Entry 6RDC (electron microscopy, 3.20 A resolution); this record covers chains 4 and 7 of the 31 polymer chains in the assembly.

# Chain 4
Molecule: Mitochondrial ATP synthase associated protein ASA4
Source organism: Polytomella sp. Pringsheim 198.80
UniProt: D7NIZ2 (D7NIZ2_9CHLO); residues 1-294 here = UniProt positions 1-294
Amino-acid sequence (294 residues; numbered 1 to 294; the number before each row is that of its first residue):
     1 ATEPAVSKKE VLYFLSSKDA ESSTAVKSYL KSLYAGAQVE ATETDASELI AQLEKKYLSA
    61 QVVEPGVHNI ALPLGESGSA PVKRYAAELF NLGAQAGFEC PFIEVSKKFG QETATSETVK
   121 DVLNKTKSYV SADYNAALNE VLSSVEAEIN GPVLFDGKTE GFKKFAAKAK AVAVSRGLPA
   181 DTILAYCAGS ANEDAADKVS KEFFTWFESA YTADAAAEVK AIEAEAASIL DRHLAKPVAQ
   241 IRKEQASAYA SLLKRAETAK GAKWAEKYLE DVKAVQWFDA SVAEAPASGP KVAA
Unresolved in the structure: 1-4

# Chain 7
Molecule: Mitochondrial ATP synthase associated protein ASA7
Source organism: Polytomella sp. Pringsheim 198.80
UniProt: D8V7I2 (D8V7I2_9CHLO); residue numbers follow UniProt; this construct covers 1-190
Amino-acid sequence (190 residues; each row starts with the number of its first residue):
     1 MSSVRAGVEA GRRDLTTFTF SGLQDAPVAA LSGSIKLNVA AKAGKAEVTV AAGAAKAATQ
    61 VSAAALRKLS GSKISLAEVA RISVLHSSIQ NYLLSLSNER YQLLSQWPDF TTMYGKDFYY
   121 RAHPEDLKKF YDAADEYYKL YETVTEFDSL SALASQVVPN YAARRRSTVH PAIGSTVADG
   181 AFTNFLLSKQ
Unresolved in the structure: 1-14

# How chain 4 and chain 7 interact
Residue-residue contacts (126):
  V63(4) with R165(7); P171(7), hydrophobic
  E64(4) with A162(7); R166(7), salt bridge
  V67(4) with L85(7); Y161(7), hydrophobic; R165(7)
  H68(4) with S83(7); V84(7), hydrogen bond (backbone-backbone); L85(7), hydrogen bond (backbone-backbone); V158(7); A162(7)
  N69(4) with V84(7)
  I70(4) with L85(7)
  A71(4) with V84(7), hydrophobic; S88(7)
  L72(4) with L85(7), hydrophobic; S88(7), hydrogen bond (backbone-side chain)
  L74(4) with S88(7); I89(7), hydrophobic; Y92(7), hydrophobic
  G75(4) with Y92(7)
  Y85(4) with Y161(7), hydrogen bond; R165(7)
  L89(4) with R165(7); H170(7); A172(7), hydrophobic
  F90(4) with A172(7), hydrophobic
  F98(4) with V169(7); H170(7)
  E99(4) with H170(7), hydrogen bond (backbone-side chain)
  P101(4) with H170(7); I173(7)
  F102(4) with G180(7); A181(7), hydrophobic
  E104(4) with V169(7)
  V105(4) with V169(7), hydrophobic; A181(7), hydrophobic
  S106(4) with A181(7), hydrogen bond (side chain-backbone)
  F109(4) with A178(7); A181(7); F182(7), hydrophobic; F185(7), hydrophobic
  T113(4) with F185(7)
  S116(4) with Q190(7)
  V122(4) with F185(7), hydrophobic; L186(7), hydrophobic
  L123(4) with F182(7), hydrophobic
  T126(4) with F182(7)
  Y129(4) with V169(7), hydrophobic; A178(7)
  V130(4) with D179(7); F182(7), hydrophobic
  S131(4) with S175(7); D179(7), hydrogen bond
  Y134(4) with D179(7); F182(7), hydrophobic; T183(7)
  L138(4) with F182(7), hydrophobic; L186(7), hydrophobic
  F155(4) with F185(7), hydrophobic; L186(7), hydrophobic; Q190(7)
  F162(4) with L186(7)
  F165(4) with L186(7), hydrophobic
  A166(4) with L187(7), hydrophobic
  A169(4) with L187(7), hydrophobic
  K170(4) with L187(7)
  A173(4) with T183(7)
  R176(4) with D179(7), salt bridge
  L178(4) with D179(7); T183(7)
  I183(4) with G180(7); T183(7); N184(7), hydrogen bond (backbone-side chain)
  L184(4) with N184(7); L187(7), hydrophobic; S188(7)
  C187(4) with N184(7), hydrogen bond
  W206(4) with T176(7); G180(7)
  F207(4) with V177(7), hydrophobic
  A210(4) with T176(7); V177(7), hydrophobic
  D214(4) with G174(7), hydrogen bond (side chain-backbone); S175(7); T176(7); V177(7)
  E218(4) with R164(7), salt bridge; R165(7), salt bridge
  I222(4) with V157(7), hydrophobic; Y161(7), hydrophobic
  E223(4) with Y92(7)
  E225(4) with Q156(7); V157(7)
  A226(4) with L93(7)
  A227(4) with L96(7), hydrophobic
  I229(4) with L153(7), hydrophobic; Q156(7); V157(7), hydrophobic
  L230(4) with L93(7), hydrophobic; L96(7), hydrophobic; S97(7); L150(7), hydrophobic; L153(7), hydrophobic
  D231(4) with R100(7), salt bridge
  H233(4) with T143(7); S149(7), hydrogen bond; L153(7)
  L234(4) with R100(7); T143(7)
  A235(4) with K139(7), hydrogen bond (backbone-side chain)
  K236(4) with T143(7)
  V238(4) with E142(7); E146(7)
  I241(4) with T143(7); S149(7)
  R242(4) with E146(7), salt bridge
  Q245(4) with S149(7), hydrogen bond; A152(7)
  V275(4) with R81(7); I82(7), hydrophobic
  F278(4) with R81(7)
  D279(4) with R81(7), salt bridge
  P290(4) with V79(7), hydrophobic
  V292(4) with V79(7), hydrophobic
Also at the interface, not in a pair above, chain 4 (79 interface residues in all): K56, A60, G93, K108, G110, D156, G157, A180, Y211, P237
Also at the interface, not in a pair above, chain 7 (58 interface residues in all): A80, L140, V144, D148, N160, S167, T168, K189

# In short
79 residues of chain 4 and 58 residues of chain 7 are in contact, with 13 hydrogen bonds and 7 salt bridges.
Among the polar pairs are E64(4)-R166(7), R176(4)-D179(7) and E218(4)-R164(7).
Chain 4 is Mitochondrial ATP synthase associated protein ASA4 and chain 7 is Mitochondrial ATP synthase
associated protein ASA7, both from Polytomella sp. Pringsheim 198.80; the structure, CryoEM structure of
Polytomella F-ATP synthase, Primary rotary state 2, composite map, was determined by electron microscopy,
deposited together with 6RD4, 6RD5, 6RD6, 6RD7, 6RD8, 6RD9 and 46 further entries.
